8UZT - chains G and D of the 5 polymer chains in the assembly; structure by X-ray diffraction, 1.90 A resolution.

Chain G:
Molecule: dTDNA
Sequence (20 nucleotides; numbered 3 to 22; the number before each row is that of its first residue):
     3 TTTTTTTTTT TTTTTTTTTT
Disordered / not traced: 20-22

Chain D:
Protein: Single-stranded DNA-binding protein, mitochondrial
From: Homo sapiens
UniProtKB: Q04837 (SSBP_HUMAN); residues 17-148 here = UniProt positions 17-148
Chain sequence (154 residues; numbered -5 to 148; the number before each row is that of its first residue; numbers below 1 keep their minus sign (Met-5 is residue -5)):
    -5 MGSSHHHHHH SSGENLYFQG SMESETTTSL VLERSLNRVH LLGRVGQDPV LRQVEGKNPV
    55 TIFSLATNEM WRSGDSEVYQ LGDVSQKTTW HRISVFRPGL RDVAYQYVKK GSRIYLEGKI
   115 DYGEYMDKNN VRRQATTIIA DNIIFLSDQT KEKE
Disordered / not traced: -5 to 21, 47-51, 67-76, 144-148
Sequence notes: initiating methionine (-5); expression tag (-4 to 16)

How chain G and chain D interact:
Contacting residue pairs (4; chain G residue first):
  DT9(G) - Asn124(D)  sugar contact
  DT14(G) - Glu27(D)  base contact
  DT18(G) - Leu26(D)  base contact
  DT18(G) - Arg28(D)  base contact
Other interface residues (no listed pair), chain G (5 interface residues in all): DT15, DT19

In short:
5 residues of chain G face 4 of chain D across their interface.
Chain G is dTDNA and chain D is Single-stranded DNA-binding protein, mitochondrial (Homo sapiens); the
structure, Mitochondrial single-stranded binding protein bound to DNA, was determined by X-ray diffraction.
